6I93 - chain A; structure by X-ray diffraction, 2.10 A resolution.

== Chain A ==
Molecule: Ribonucleotide reductase small subunit
From: Geobacillus kaustophilus (strain HTA426)
Notes: EC 1.17.4.1
UniProtKB: Q5KW80 (Q5KW80_GEOKA); numbering as in UniProt (aligned over 1-302)
Sequence (316 residues; each row starts with the number of its first residue; numbers below 1 keep their minus sign (Met-13 is residue -13)):
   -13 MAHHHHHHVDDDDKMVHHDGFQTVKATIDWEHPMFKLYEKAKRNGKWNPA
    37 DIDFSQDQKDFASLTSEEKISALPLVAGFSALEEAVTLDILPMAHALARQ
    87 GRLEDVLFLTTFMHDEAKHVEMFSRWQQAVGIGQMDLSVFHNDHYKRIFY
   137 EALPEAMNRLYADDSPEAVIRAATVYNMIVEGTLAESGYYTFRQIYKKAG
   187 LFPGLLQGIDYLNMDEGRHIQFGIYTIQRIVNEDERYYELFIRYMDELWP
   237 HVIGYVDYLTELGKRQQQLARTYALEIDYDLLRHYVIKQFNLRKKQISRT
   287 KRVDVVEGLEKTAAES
Disordered / not traced: -13 to 1, 287-302
Construct notes: initiating methionine (-13); expression tag (-12 to 0); engineered mutation Leu68 (Gly in Q5KW80)
Ion coordination: Fe ion site 1: Glu69, Glu102, His105; Fe ion site 2: Glu102, Glu167, Glu202, His205
Residues lining bound ligands: octanoic acid (caprylic acid) (OCA): Leu61, Gly64, Phe65, Leu68, Leu170, Ser173, Gly174, Thr177, Tyr241, Val242, Leu245, Thr246, Leu268, Val272
From the paper describing this entry:
  - mutagenesis - G68L: decreased catalytic activity on cross-link

== Overview ==
Chain A binds octanoic acid (caprylic acid). The Fe ion site 1 is built by Glu69, Glu102 and His105. Glu102,
Glu167, Glu202 and His205 coordinate Fe ion site 2. From the paper: G68L reduces catalytic activity on
cross-link.
Chain A is Ribonucleotide reductase small subunit (Geobacillus kaustophilus (strain HTA426)); the structure,
R2-like ligand-binding oxidase G68L mutant with aerobically reconstituted Fe/Fe cofactor, was determined by
X-ray diffraction, deposited together with 6I90, 6I92, 6I94 and 6I95.
